PDB entry 7OJK | electron microscopy, 3.89 A resolution | chains L and D of the 3 polymer chains in the assembly

[Chain L]
Protein: RNA-directed RNA polymerase L
Source organism: Lassa mammarenavirus
Notes: EC 2.7.7.48, 3.1.-.-
UniProtKB: A0A3S8NV63 (A0A3S8NV63_9VIRU); residue numbers follow UniProt; this construct covers 1-2217
Chain sequence (2217 residues; each row starts with the number of its first residue):
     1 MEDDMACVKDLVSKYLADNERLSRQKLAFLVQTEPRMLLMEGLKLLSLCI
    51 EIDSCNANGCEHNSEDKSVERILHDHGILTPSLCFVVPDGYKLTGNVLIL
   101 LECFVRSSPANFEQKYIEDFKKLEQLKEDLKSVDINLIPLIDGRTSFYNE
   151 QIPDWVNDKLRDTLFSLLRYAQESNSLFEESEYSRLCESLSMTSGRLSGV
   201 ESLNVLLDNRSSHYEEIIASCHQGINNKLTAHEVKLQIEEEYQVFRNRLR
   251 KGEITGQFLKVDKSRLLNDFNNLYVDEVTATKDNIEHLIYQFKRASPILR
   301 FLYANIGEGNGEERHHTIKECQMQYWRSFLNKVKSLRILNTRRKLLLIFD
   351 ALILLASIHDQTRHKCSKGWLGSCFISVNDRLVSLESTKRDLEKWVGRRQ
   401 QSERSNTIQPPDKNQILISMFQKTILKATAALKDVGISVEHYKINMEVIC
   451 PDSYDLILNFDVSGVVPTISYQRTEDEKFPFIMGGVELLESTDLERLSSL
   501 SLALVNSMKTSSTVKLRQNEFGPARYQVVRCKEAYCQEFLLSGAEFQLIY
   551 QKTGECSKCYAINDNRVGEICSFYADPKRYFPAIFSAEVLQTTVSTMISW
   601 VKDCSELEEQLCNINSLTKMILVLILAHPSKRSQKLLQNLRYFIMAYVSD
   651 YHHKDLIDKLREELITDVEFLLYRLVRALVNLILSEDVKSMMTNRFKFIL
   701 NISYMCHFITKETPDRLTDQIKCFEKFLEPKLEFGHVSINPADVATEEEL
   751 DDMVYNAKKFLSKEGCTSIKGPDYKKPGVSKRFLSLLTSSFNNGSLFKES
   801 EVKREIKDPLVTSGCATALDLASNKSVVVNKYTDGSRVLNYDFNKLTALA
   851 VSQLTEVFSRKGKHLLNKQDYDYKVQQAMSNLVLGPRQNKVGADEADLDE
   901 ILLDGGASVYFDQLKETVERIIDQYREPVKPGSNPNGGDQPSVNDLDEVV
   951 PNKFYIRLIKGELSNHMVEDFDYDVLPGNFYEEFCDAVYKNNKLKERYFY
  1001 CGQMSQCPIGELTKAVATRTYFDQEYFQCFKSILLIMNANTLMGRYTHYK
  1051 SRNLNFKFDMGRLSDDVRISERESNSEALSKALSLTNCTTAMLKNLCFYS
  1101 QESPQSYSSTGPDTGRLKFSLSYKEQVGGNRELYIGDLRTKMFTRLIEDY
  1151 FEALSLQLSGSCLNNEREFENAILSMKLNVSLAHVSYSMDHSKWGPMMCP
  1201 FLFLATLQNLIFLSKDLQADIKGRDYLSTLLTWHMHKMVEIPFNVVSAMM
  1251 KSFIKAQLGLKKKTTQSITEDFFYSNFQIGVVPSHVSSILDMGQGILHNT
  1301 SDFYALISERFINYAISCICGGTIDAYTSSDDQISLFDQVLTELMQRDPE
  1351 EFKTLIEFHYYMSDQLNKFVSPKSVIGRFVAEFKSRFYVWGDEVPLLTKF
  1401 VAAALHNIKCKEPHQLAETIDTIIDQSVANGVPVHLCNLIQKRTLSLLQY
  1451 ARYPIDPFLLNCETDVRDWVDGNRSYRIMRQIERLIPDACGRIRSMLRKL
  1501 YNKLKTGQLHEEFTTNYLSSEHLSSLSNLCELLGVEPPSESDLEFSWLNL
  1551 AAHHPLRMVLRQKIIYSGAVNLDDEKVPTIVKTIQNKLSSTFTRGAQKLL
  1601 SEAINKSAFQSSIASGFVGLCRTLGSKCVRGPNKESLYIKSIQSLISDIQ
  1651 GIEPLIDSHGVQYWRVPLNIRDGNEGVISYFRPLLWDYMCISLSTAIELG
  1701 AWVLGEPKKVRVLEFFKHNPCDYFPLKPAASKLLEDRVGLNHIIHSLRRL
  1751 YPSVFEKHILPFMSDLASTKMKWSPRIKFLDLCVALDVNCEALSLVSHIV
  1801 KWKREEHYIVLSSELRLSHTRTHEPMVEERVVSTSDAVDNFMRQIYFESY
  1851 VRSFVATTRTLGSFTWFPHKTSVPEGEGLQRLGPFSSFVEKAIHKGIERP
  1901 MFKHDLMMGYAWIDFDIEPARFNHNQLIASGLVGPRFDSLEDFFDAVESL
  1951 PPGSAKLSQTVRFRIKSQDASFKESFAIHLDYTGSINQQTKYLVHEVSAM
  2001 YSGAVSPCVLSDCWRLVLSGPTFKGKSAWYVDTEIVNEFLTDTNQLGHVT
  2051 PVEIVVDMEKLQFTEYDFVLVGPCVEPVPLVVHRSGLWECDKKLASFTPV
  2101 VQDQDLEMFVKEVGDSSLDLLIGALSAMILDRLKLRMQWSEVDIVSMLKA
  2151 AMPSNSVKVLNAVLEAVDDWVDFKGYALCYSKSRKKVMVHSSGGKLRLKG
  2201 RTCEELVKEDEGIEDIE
Disordered / not traced: 310-317, 406-409, 812-824, 887-895, 926-938, 1003-1012, 1041-1054, 1560-1610, 1731-1738, 1791-1803, 1824-1833, 1908-2076, 2166-2217
Sequence notes: conflict Ser2085 (Gly in A0A3S8NV63)
Ion coordination: Zn2+: Cys321, His364, Cys366
From the paper describing this entry:
  - conformationally variable residues (domain motion): Gly195 to Gly199
  - mutagenesis - L43G, L43N, L46G, L46N, V105G, R106K, P109G, K115A, R185A, L186G, L190G, L190N, H316A, C321A, N331A/K332A, H364A, C366A, R473A/T474A, Q551A/K552A, Y574A, L1093S, L1096A, L1096N, C1097G, F1098A, F1098S, E1102A, K1263A/T1265A, F1592A: decreased catalytic activity
  - mutagenesis - V514G/K515A, R525A/Y526A, Y1099A: abolished catalytic activity
  - mutagenesis - Q114A, E1102A: unchanged catalytic activity on 5' end only or both promoter ends
  - mutagenesis - Y1450A/R1452A: unchanged catalytic activity on 19 nt 3' and 20 nt 5' promoter RNAs
  - mutagenesis - Y1450A/R1452A: decreased catalytic activity on 47 nt hairpin RNA
  - mutagenesis - L502A, K509A, R1622A: unchanged catalytic activity

[Chain D]
Molecule: 5' RNA
Source organism: Lassa mammarenavirus
Sequence (12 nucleotides; row label = number of the first residue in the row):
     9 GGGAUCCUAGGC

[Chain L / chain D interface]
Pairs across the interface (25):
  Thr341(L) - U13(D)  base contact
  Tyr471(L) - G10(D)  sugar contact
  Tyr471(L) - G11(D)  hydrogen bond to the base
  Ser512(L) - A12(D)  hydrogen bond to the base
  Thr513(L) - A12(D)  base contact
  Val514(L) - A12(D)  sugar contact
  Val514(L) - U13(D)  base contact
  Lys515(L) - A12(D)  sugar contact
  Gln518(L) - G11(D)  base contact
  Asn519(L) - G11(D)  base contact
  Glu520(L) - G11(D)  base contact
  Arg525(L) - G11(D)  hydrogen bond to the base
  Tyr526(L) - G10(D)  base contact
  Val529(L) - G11(D)  base contact
  Gln551(L) - G11(D)  base contact
  Lys552(L) - G10(D)  salt bridge to the phosphate
  Lys552(L) - G11(D)  sugar contact
  Lys552(L) - A12(D)  phosphate contact
  Cys556(L) - G9(D)  sugar contact
  Ser557(L) - G9(D)  hydrogen bond to the base
  Ser557(L) - G10(D)  sugar contact
  Lys558(L) - G10(D)  sugar contact
  Cys559(L) - G10(D)  sugar contact
  Tyr574(L) - G10(D)  base contact
  Lys861(L) - G10(D)  salt bridge to the phosphate
Also at the interface, not in a pair above, chain L (22 interface residues in all): Arg342, Ser405
Also at the interface, not in a pair above, chain D (6 interface residues in all): C20

[Overview]
22 residues of chain L face 6 of chain D across their interface, with 4 hydrogen bonds and 2 salt bridges.
Among the polar pairs are Tyr471(L)-G11(D), Ser512(L)-A12(D) and Arg525(L)-G11(D). From the paper: L43G, L43N
and L46G of chain L, among others, reduce catalytic activity; conformational variability at Gly195(L); 37
substitutions were tested in all.
Here chain L is RNA-directed RNA polymerase L and chain D is 5' RNA, both from Lassa mammarenavirus. Entry
7OJK (Lassa virus L protein bound to the distal promoter duplex [DISTAL-PROMOTER]) was determined by electron
microscopy together with 7OEA, 7OEB, 7OJL and 7OJN from the same study.
